Entry 5E3P (X-ray diffraction, 2.01 A resolution); this record covers chain A.

Chain A:
Name: 2,3,4,5-tetrahydropyridine-2,6-dicarboxylate N-succinyltransferase
Organism: Corynebacterium glutamicum
Notes: EC 2.3.1.117
Reference sequence: Q8NRE3 (DAPD_CORGL); numbering as in UniProt (aligned over 2-297)
Amino-acid sequence (302 residues; each row starts with the number of its first residue):
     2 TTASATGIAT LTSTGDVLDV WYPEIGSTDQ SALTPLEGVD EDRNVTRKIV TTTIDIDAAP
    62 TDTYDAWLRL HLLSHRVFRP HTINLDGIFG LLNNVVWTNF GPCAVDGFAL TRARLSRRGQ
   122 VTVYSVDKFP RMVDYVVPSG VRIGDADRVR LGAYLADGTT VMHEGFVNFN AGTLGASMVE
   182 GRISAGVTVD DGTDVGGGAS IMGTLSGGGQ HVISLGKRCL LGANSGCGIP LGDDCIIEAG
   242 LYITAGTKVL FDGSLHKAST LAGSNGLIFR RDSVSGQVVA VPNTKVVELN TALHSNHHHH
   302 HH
Unresolved in the structure: 286-303
Construct notes: conflict Ile57 (Thr in Q8NRE3); expression tag (298-303)
Swiss-Prot annotation at these positions:
  - active site: Glu181 (Acyl-anhydride intermediate)
  - binding site (Mg(2+)): Asp148, Glu165
  - binding site (succinyl-CoA): Arg183, Gly198, Ser201, Ala224, Glu239, Ala240, Gly247, Lys258, Arg271 to Ser274

Overview:
UniProt lists active-site residue Glu181, Mg2+-binding residues Asp148 and Glu165 and 12 succinyl-CoA-binding
residues.
Chain A is 2,3,4,5-tetrahydropyridine-2,6-dicarboxylate N-succinyltransferase (Corynebacterium glutamicum);
the structure, Crystal structure of DapD from Corynebacterium glutamicum, was determined by X-ray diffraction,
deposited together with 5E3Q and 5E3R.
